PDB entry 5KKC | X-ray diffraction, 1.86 A resolution | chains B and D of the 4 polymer chains in the assembly

# Chain B (and D)
Name: L-lactate dehydrogenase A chain
From: Oryctolagus cuniculus
Notes: EC 1.1.1.27; chain D of this document is another copy of the same molecule, construct and numbering; everything in this record applies to it too
UniProtKB: P13491 (LDHA_RABIT); residues 1-331 here correspond to UniProt positions 2-332 (UniProt number = residue number + 1)
Sequence (331 residues; numbered 1 to 331; the number before each row is that of its first residue):
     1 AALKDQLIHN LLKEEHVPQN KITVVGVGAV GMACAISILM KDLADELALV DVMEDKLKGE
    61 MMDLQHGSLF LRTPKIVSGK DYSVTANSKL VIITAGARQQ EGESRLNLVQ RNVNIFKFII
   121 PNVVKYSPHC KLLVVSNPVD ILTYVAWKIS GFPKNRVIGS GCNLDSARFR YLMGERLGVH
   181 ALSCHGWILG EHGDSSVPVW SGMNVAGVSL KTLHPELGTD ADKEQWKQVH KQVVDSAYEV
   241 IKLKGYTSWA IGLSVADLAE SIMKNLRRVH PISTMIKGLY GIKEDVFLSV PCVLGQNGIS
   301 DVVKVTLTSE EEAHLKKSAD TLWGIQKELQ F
Not modelled in the structure: 1, 99-108 (chain D: 330-331)
Construct notes: conflict Ser248 (Thr249 in P13491), Ile276 (Leu277 in P13491)
UniProt features mapped onto this chain:
  - active site: His192 (Proton acceptor)
  - binding site (NAD(+)): Arg98, Asn137
  - binding site (substrate): Arg105, Asn137, Arg168, Thr247
  - modified residue: Ala1 (N-acetylalanine), Lys4 (N6-acetyllysine), Lys13 (N6-acetyllysine), Lys56 (N6-acetyllysine), Lys80 (N6-acetyllysine), Lys117 (N6-acetyllysine), Lys125 (N6-acetyllysine), Lys223 (N6-acetyllysine), Lys231 (N6-acetyllysine), Tyr238 (Phosphotyrosine), Lys242 (N6-acetyllysine), Thr308 (Phosphothreonine), Ser309 (Phosphoserine), Lys317 (N6-acetyllysine), Thr321 (Phosphothreonine)
  - cross-link: Lys56 (Glycyl lysine isopeptide (Lys-Gly) (interchain with G-Cter in SUMO2))
Small-molecule neighbours: 6dhnad (6V0; [[(2R,3S,4R,5R)-5-(5-aminocarbonyl-2H-pyridin-1-yl)-3,4-bis(oxidanyl)oxolan-2-yl]methoxy-oxidanyl-phosphoryl] [(2R,3S,4R,5R)-5-(6-aminopurin-9-yl)-3,4-bis(oxidanyl)oxolan-2-yl]methyl hydrogen phosphate): Val25, Gly26, Val27, Gly28, Ala29, Val30, Gly31, Asp51, Val52, Met53, Tyr82, Thr94, Ala95, Gly96, Ala97, Arg98, Asn112, Ile115, Phe118, Ile119, Val135, Ser136, Asn137, Val139, Ser160, Leu164, His192, Tyr246, Thr247, Ile251
From the paper describing this entry:
  - conformationally variable residues (order/disorder transition): Ala97 to Asn107

# Chain B / chain D interface
Contacting residue pairs (107; chain B residue first):
  Ala2(B) with Glu224(D)
  Leu3(B) with His214(D); Glu224(D), hydrogen bond (backbone-side chain); Trp226(D), hydrophobic
  Lys4(B) with Arg176(D); Leu177(D)
  Gln6(B) with Leu213(D), hydrogen bond (side chain-backbone); His214(D), hydrogen bond
  Leu7(B) with Val205(D), hydrophobic; Val208(D), hydrophobic; Leu210(D), hydrophobic; Leu213(D), hydrophobic
  Ile8(B) with Leu177(D)
  Met32(B) with Trp249(D)
  Ile36(B) with Trp249(D), hydrophobic
  Ser37(B) with Met40(D)
  Met40(B) with Ser37(D); Lys41(D); Leu253(D), hydrophobic
  Lys41(B) with Met40(D)
  Asp55(B) with Leu243(D)
  Lys56(B) with Leu243(D), hydrogen bond (backbone-backbone); Lys244(D); Tyr246(D)
  Lys58(B) with Leu243(D)
  Gly59(B) with Val240(D); Leu243(D); Lys244(D)
  Glu60(B) with Lys244(D), salt bridge; Trp249(D), hydrogen bond
  Met62(B) with Leu243(D), hydrophobic
  Asp63(B) with Lys244(D), salt bridge; Thr247(D); Ser248(D), hydrogen bond (side chain-backbone); Trp249(D), hydrogen bond (side chain-backbone); Ala250(D), hydrogen bond (side chain-backbone)
  Leu64(B) with Trp249(D), hydrophobic
  Gln65(B) with Tyr171(D), hydrogen bond
  His66(B) with Ala167(D); Arg168(D), hydrogen bond; Ser236(D); Ala250(D)
  Gly67(B) with Ala250(D); Leu253(D)
  Ser68(B) with Tyr171(D); His180(D)
  Leu69(B) with Ala167(D), hydrophobic; Arg170(D); Ala181(D); Leu182(D)
  Phe70(B) with Asn163(D); Ala167(D), hydrophobic; Leu253(D), hydrophobic; Ser254(D); Asp257(D)
  Leu71(B) with His180(D); Leu253(D), hydrophobic
  Ala167(B) with His66(D); Leu69(D), hydrophobic; Phe70(D), hydrophobic
  Arg168(B) with His66(D), hydrogen bond
  Arg170(B) with Leu69(D)
  Tyr171(B) with Gln65(D), hydrogen bond; Ser68(D)
  Arg176(B) with Lys4(D)
  Leu177(B) with Lys4(D); Ile8(D)
  His180(B) with Ser68(D); Leu71(D)
  Ala181(B) with Leu69(D)
  Leu182(B) with Leu69(D); Arg72(D)
  Val208(B) with Leu7(D), hydrophobic
  Leu213(B) with Gln6(D), hydrogen bond (backbone-side chain); Leu7(D), hydrophobic
  His214(B) with Leu3(D); Gln6(D), hydrogen bond
  Glu224(B) with Ala2(D); Leu3(D), hydrogen bond (side chain-backbone)
  Trp226(B) with Leu3(D), hydrophobic
  Ser236(B) with His66(D)
  Val240(B) with Gly59(D); Met62(D), hydrophobic
  Leu243(B) with Asp55(D); Lys56(D); Gly59(D); Met62(D), hydrophobic
  Lys244(B) with Gly59(D); Glu60(D), salt bridge; Asp63(D), salt bridge
  Thr247(B) with Asp63(D)
  Ser248(B) with Asp63(D), hydrogen bond (backbone-side chain)
  Trp249(B) with Met32(D); Ile36(D), hydrophobic; Glu60(D), hydrogen bond; Asp63(D), hydrogen bond (backbone-side chain); Leu64(D), hydrophobic; Trp249(D), hydrophobic
  Ala250(B) with Asp63(D), hydrogen bond (backbone-side chain); His66(D); Gly67(D)
  Leu253(B) with Met40(D), hydrophobic; Gly67(D); Phe70(D), hydrophobic; Leu71(D), hydrophobic
  Ser254(B) with Phe70(D)
  Asp257(B) with Phe70(D)
Also at the interface, not in a pair above, chain B (59 interface residues in all): Pro74, Asn163, Val179, Val205, Leu210, Leu217, Glu239, Tyr246
Also at the interface, not in a pair above, chain D (62 interface residues in all): Ala1, Lys58, Pro74, Leu164, Val179, Leu217, Glu239

# Summary
59 residues of chain B face 62 of chain D across their interface; the contacts include 19 hydrogen bonds and 4
salt bridges. Polar pairs include Glu60(B)-Lys244(D), Asp63(B)-Lys244(D) and Leu3(B)-Glu224(D). Chain B binds
6dhnad. The paper reports conformational variability at Ala97(B).
Chain B and chain D are both L-lactate dehydrogenase A chain (Oryctolagus cuniculus); the structure, l-lactate
dehydrogenase from rabbit muscle with the inhibitor 6DHNAD, was determined by X-ray diffraction together with
5KKA from the same study.
